4NNN - chains Q and R of the 28 polymer chains in the assembly; structure by X-ray diffraction, 2.50 A resolution.

# Chain Q
Name: Proteasome subunit alpha type-4
Organism: Saccharomyces cerevisiae S288c
Notes: EC 3.4.25.1
Reference sequence: P40303 (PSA4_YEAST); residues -1 to 252 here correspond to UniProt positions 1-254 (UniProt number = residue number + 2)
Amino-acid sequence (254 residues; row label = number of the first residue in the row; numbers below 1 keep their minus sign (Met-1 is residue -1)):
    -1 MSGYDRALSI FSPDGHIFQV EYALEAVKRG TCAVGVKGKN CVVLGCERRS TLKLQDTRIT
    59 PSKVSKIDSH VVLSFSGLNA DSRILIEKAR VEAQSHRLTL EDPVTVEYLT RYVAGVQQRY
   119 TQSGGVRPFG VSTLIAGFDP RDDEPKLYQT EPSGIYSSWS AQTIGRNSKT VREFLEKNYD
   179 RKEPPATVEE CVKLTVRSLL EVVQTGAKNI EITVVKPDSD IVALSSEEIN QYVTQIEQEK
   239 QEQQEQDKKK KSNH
Not modelled in the structure: -1 to 0, 241-252
UniProt features mapped onto this chain:
  - modified residue: Thr58 (Phosphothreonine)

# Chain R
Name: Proteasome subunit alpha type-5
Organism: Saccharomyces cerevisiae S288c
Notes: EC 3.4.25.1
Reference sequence: P32379 (PSA5_YEAST); residues -7 to 252 here correspond to UniProt positions 1-260 (UniProt number = residue number + 8)
Amino-acid sequence (260 residues; row label = number of the first residue in the row; numbers below 1 keep their minus sign (Met-7 is residue -7)):
    -7 MFLTRSEYDR GVSTFSPEGR LFQVEYSLEA IKLGSTAIGI ATKEGVVLGV EKRATSPLLE
    53 SDSIEKIVEI DRHIGCAMSG LTADARSMIE HARTAAVTHN LYYDEDINVE SLTQSVCDLA
   113 LRFGEGASGE ERLMSRPFGV ALLIAGHDAD DGYQLFHAEP SGTFYRYNAK AIGSGSEGAQ
   173 AELLNEWHSS LTLKEAELLV LKILKQVMEE KLDENNAQLS CITKQDGFKI YDNEKTAELI
   233 KELKEKEAAE SPEEADVEMS
Not modelled in the structure: -7 to 0, 118-124, 243-252

# How chain Q and chain R interact
Contacting residue pairs (65; chain Q residue first):
  Asp3(Q) with Glu117(R)
  Arg4(Q) with Asp1(R), salt bridge; Glu117(R)
  Ala5(Q) with Val4(R), hydrophobic; Glu117(R); Ser127(R)
  Ser7(Q) with Ser127(R); Arg128(R)
  Ile8(Q) with Asp1(R); Gln15(R)
  Phe9(Q) with Gln15(R); Tyr18(R); Ser19(R); Ala22(R), hydrophobic; Leu73(R), hydrophobic; Arg128(R); Pro129(R); Gly131(R)
  Ser10(Q) with Tyr18(R)
  Pro11(Q) with Tyr18(R), hydrophobic; Glu21(R)
  Asp12(Q) with Glu21(R)
  Gly13(Q) with Tyr18(R); Glu21(R); Ala22(R)
  His14(Q) with Leu25(R)
  Ile15(Q) with Leu73(R), hydrophobic; Arg128(R)
  Lys35(Q) with Glu52(R), salt bridge
  Gln116(Q) with Ala75(R); Asp76(R); Arg128(R)
  Thr119(Q) with Arg128(R), hydrogen bond (backbone-side chain)
  Gln120(Q) with Met126(R); Ser127(R), hydrogen bond (backbone-backbone); Arg128(R); Pro129(R); Phe130(R)
  Ser121(Q) with Ser127(R)
  Gly122(Q) with Ser127(R)
  Ser151(Q) with Ala75(R)
  Gly152(Q) with Ala75(R)
  Ile153(Q) with Thr74(R); Ala75(R)
  Ser155(Q) with Leu51(R); Ser55(R)
  Ser156(Q) with Leu51(R); Glu52(R), hydrogen bond; Ser55(R), hydrogen bond (backbone-side chain)
  Trp157(Q) with Ser48(R); Leu50(R); Leu51(R); Glu52(R)
  Ser158(Q) with Leu50(R), hydrogen bond (backbone-backbone); Glu52(R), hydrogen bond
  Ala159(Q) with Leu50(R)
  Leu173(Q) with Leu50(R), hydrophobic
  Glu174(Q) with Ser48(R), hydrogen bond; Pro49(R); Leu50(R)
  Tyr177(Q) with Leu50(R), hydrophobic
  Arg179(Q) with Pro49(R), hydrogen bond (side chain-backbone); Leu50(R); Leu51(R), hydrogen bond (side chain-backbone); Glu52(R)
Interface residues without a listed pair, chain Q (31 interface residues in all): Arg170
Interface residues without a listed pair, chain R (27 interface residues in all): Thr47, Ser53

# Overview
31 residues of chain Q and 27 residues of chain R are in contact; the contacts include 9 hydrogen bonds and 2
salt bridges. Polar contacts include Arg4(Q)-Asp1(R), Lys35(Q)-Glu52(R) and Thr119(Q)-Arg128(R).
Here chain Q is Proteasome subunit alpha type-4 and chain R is Proteasome subunit alpha type-5, both from
Saccharomyces cerevisiae S288c. Entry 4NNN (yCP in complex with MG132) was determined by X-ray diffraction,
deposited together with 4NNW, 4NO1, 4NO6, 4NO8 and 4NO9.
